PDB entry 6LWH | X-ray diffraction, 2.78 A resolution | chains A and C of the 3 polymer chains in the assembly

# Chain A
Name: Endonuclease 8-like 1
From: Homo sapiens
Notes: EC 3.2.2.-, 4.2.99.18
UniProtKB: Q96FI4 (NEIL1_HUMAN); residues 1-295 here = UniProt positions 1-295
Sequence (295 residues; each row starts with the number of its first residue):
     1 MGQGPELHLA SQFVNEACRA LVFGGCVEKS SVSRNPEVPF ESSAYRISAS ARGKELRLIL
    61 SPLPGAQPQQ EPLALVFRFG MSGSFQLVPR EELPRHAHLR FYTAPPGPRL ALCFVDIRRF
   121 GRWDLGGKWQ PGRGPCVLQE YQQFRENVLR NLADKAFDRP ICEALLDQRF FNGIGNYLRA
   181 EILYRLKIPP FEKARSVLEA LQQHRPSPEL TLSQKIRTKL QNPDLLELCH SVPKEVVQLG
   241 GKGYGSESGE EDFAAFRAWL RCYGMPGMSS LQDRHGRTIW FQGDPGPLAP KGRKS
Disordered / not traced: 1, 203-221, 245-248, 291-295
Construct notes: engineered mutation Gly-2 (Pro in Q96FI4), Gln-3 (Glu in Q96FI4)
UniProt features mapped onto this chain:
  - active site: Lys-54 (Proton donor)
  - binding site (DNA): Asn-176
  - natural variant: Ala-44 (A44D: Found in a patient with childhood-onset nephrotic syndrome, focal segmental glomerulosclerosis and end-stage renal disease; uncertain significance), Ala-156 (A156T: Found in a patient with childhood-onset steroid-resistant nephrotic syndrome; uncertain significance), Glu-181 (E181K: Found in a patient with nephrotic syndrome also carrying mutation P-159 in MYO1E), Lys-242 (K242R: In RNA edited version)
  - mutagenesis: Lys-54 (K54L: Loss of glycosylase activity), Arg-277 (R277A: Strongly reduced glycosylase activity. Has little effect on AP lyase activity)
From the paper describing this entry:
  - binding site for the 13-nt DNA strand: Lys-242

# Chain C
Molecule: 13-nt DNA strand
Sequence (13 nucleotides; each row starts with the number of its first residue):
     1 TAGACCTGGA CGG

# Chain A / chain C interface
Residue-residue contacts - 12 pairs, chain A then chain C:
  Arg-34(A) / DC5(C)  phosphate contact
  Arg-34(A) / DC6(C)  salt bridge to the phosphate
  Arg-95(A) / DG8(C)  salt bridge to the phosphate
  His-96(A) / DT7(C)  hydrogen bond to the phosphate
  His-96(A) / DG8(C)  salt bridge to the phosphate
  Ile-117(A) / DT7(C)  sugar contact
  Arg-118(A) / DC6(C)  hydrogen bond to the base
  Arg-118(A) / DT7(C)  base contact
  Arg-119(A) / DC6(C)  hydrogen bond to the phosphate
  Arg-119(A) / DT7(C)  salt bridge to the phosphate
  Phe-120(A) / DC5(C)  base contact
  Phe-120(A) / DC6(C)  base contact
Interface residues without a listed pair, chain A (9 interface residues in all): Arg-274, His-275
Interface residues without a listed pair, chain C (6 interface residues in all): DT1, DA2

# Summary
9 residues of chain A face 6 of chain C across their interface, with 3 hydrogen bonds and 4 salt bridges.
Polar pairs include Arg-118(A)/DC6(C), His-96(A)/DT7(C) and Arg-119(A)/DC6(C). UniProt lists active-site
residue Lys-54(A), DNA-binding residue Asn-176(A) and 2 mutagenesis sites on chain A. From the paper: a
binding site for the 13-nt DNA strand at Lys-242(A).
Here chain A is Endonuclease 8-like 1 (Homo sapiens) and chain C is a 13-nt DNA strand. Entry 6LWH (Crystal
structure of human NEIL1(P2G, E3Q, K242) bound to duplex DNA containing dihydrothymine (DHT)) was determined
by X-ray diffraction (same publication as 6LWA, 6LWB, 6LWC, 6LWD, 6LWF, 6LWG and 10 further entries).
